PDB entry 8XBW | electron microscopy, 2.89 A resolution | chains E and J of the 5 polymer chains in the assembly

[Chain E]
Protein: Histone H3.1
Organism: Homo sapiens
UniProt: P68431 (H31_HUMAN); residues 0-135 here correspond to UniProt positions 1-136 (UniProt number = residue number + 1)
Chain sequence (139 residues; numbered -3 to 135; the number before each row is that of its first residue; numbers below 1 keep their minus sign (Gly-3 is residue -3)):
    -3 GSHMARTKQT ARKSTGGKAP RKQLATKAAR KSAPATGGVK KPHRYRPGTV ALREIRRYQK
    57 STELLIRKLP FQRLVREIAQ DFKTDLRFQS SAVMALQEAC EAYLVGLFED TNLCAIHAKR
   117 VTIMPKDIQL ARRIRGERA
Unresolved in the structure: -3 to 37, 134-135
Sequence notes: expression tag (-3 to -1)
UniProt features mapped onto this chain:
  - modified residue: Arg2 (Asymmetric dimethylarginine), Thr3 (Phosphothreonine), Lys4 (Allysine), Gln5 (5-glutamyl dopamine), Thr6 (Phosphothreonine), Arg8 (Citrulline), Lys9 (N6,N6,N6-trimethyllysine), Ser10 (ADP-ribosylserine), Thr11 (Phosphothreonine), Lys14 (N6-(2-hydroxyisobutyryl)lysine), Arg17 (Asymmetric dimethylarginine), Lys18 (N6-(2-hydroxyisobutyryl)lysine), Lys23 (N6-(2-hydroxyisobutyryl)lysine), Arg26 (Citrulline), Lys27 (N6,N6,N6-trimethyllysine), Ser28 (ADP-ribosylserine), Lys36 (N6,N6,N6-trimethyllysine), Lys37 (N6-methyllysine), Tyr41 (Phosphotyrosine), Lys56 (N6,N6,N6-trimethyllysine) and 8 more in UniProt
  - lipidation: Lys18 (N6-decanoyllysine)

[Chain J]
Molecule: 153-nt DNA strand
Organism: synthetic construct
Sequence (153 nucleotides; each row starts with the number of its first residue):
     1 TGGCCGTTTT CGTTGTTTTT TTCTGTCTCG TGCCTGGTGT CTTGGGTGTA ATCCCCTTGG
    61 CGGTTAAAAC GCGGGGGACA GCGCGTACGT GCGTTTAAGC GGTGCTAGAG CTGTCTACGA
   121 CCAATTGAGC GGCCTCGGCA CCGGGATTCT GAT
Unresolved in the structure: 1-85, 104-153

[Chain E / chain J interface]
Contacting residue pairs (17; chain E residue first):
  His39(E) - DG91(J)  sugar contact
  Arg40(E) - DG89(J)  base contact
  Arg40(E) - DT90(J)  hydrogen bond to the base
  Arg40(E) - DG91(J)  hydrogen bond to the sugar
  Tyr41(E) - DT90(J)  hydrogen bond to the phosphate
  Tyr41(E) - DG91(J)  hydrogen bond to the phosphate
  Arg42(E) - DT90(J)  phosphate contact
  Pro43(E) - DG89(J)  phosphate contact
  Pro43(E) - DT90(J)  phosphate contact
  Gly44(E) - DG89(J)  hydrogen bond to the phosphate
  Gly44(E) - DT90(J)  hydrogen bond to the phosphate
  Thr45(E) - DT90(J)  hydrogen bond to the phosphate
  Val46(E) - DT90(J)  hydrogen bond to the phosphate
  Arg63(E) - DA98(J)  phosphate contact
  Arg63(E) - DG99(J)  salt bridge to the phosphate
  Lys64(E) - DG99(J)  phosphate contact
  Arg69(E) - DA98(J)  salt bridge to the phosphate
Other interface residues (no listed pair), chain E (14 interface residues in all): Pro38, Ala47, Leu65
Other interface residues (no listed pair), chain J (6 interface residues in all): DC92

[Overview]
Chain E and chain J form an interface of 14 and 6 residues respectively; the contacts include 8 hydrogen bonds
and 2 salt bridges. Among the polar pairs are Arg40(E)-DT90(J), Arg40(E)-DG91(J) and Tyr41(E)-DT90(J).
Chain E is Histone H3.1 (Homo sapiens) and chain J is a 153-nt DNA strand (synthetic construct); the
structure, The cryo-EM structure of the RAD51 N-terminal lobe domain bound to the histone H4 tail of ..., was
determined by electron microscopy, deposited together with 8JND, 8JNE, 8JNF, 8XBT and 8XBU.
